PDB entry 3E1Z | X-ray diffraction, 1.86 A resolution | chains A and B

[Chain A]
Name: Chagasin
From: Trypanosoma cruzi
UniProtKB: Q966X9 (CHAG_TRYCR); residue numbers follow UniProt; this construct covers 1-110
Amino-acid sequence (110 residues; numbered 1 to 110; the number before each row is that of its first residue):
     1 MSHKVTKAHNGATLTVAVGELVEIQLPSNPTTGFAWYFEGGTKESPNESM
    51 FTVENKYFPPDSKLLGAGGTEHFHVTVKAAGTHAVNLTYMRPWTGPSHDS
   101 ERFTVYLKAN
Not modelled in the structure: 1
Metal / ion sites: Zn2+: E23, H72, H74 (together with formate)
Curated features (UniProtKB/Swiss-Prot):
  - motif: N29 to F34 (BC loop), P59 to G68 (DE loop), R91 to S100 (FG loop)

[Chain B]
Name: Papain
From: Carica papaya
Notes: EC 3.4.22.2
UniProtKB: P00784 (PAPA1_CARPA); residues 1-212 here correspond to UniProt positions 134-345 (UniProt number = residue number + 133)
Amino-acid sequence (212 residues; each row starts with the number of its first residue):
     1 IPEYVDWRQKGAVTPVKNQGSCGSCWAFSAVVTIEGIIKIRTGNLNEYSE
    51 QELLDCDRRSYGCNGGYPWSALQLVAQYGIHYRNTYPYEGVQRYCRSREK
   101 GPYAAKTDGVRQVQPYNEGALLYSIANQPVSVVLEAAGKDFQLYRGGIFV
   151 GPCGNKVDHAVAAVGYGPNYILIKNSWGTGWGENGYIRIKRGTGNSYGVC
   201 GLYTSSFYPVKN
Cystine bridges: C22-C63, C56-C95, C153-C200
Curated features (UniProtKB/Swiss-Prot):
  - active site: C25, H159, N175
  - binding site (E64): C25
  - binding site (leupeptin): C25

[How chain A and chain B interact]
Pairs across the interface (50):
  N29(A) - G23(B)
  P30(A) - A137(B)  hydrophobic
  P30(A) - Q142(B)  hydrogen bond (backbone-side chain)
  P30(A) - W177(B)
  T31(A) - A136(B)
  T31(A) - A137(B)
  T31(A) - D158(B)  hydrogen bond (side chain-backbone)
  T31(A) - H159(B)
  T31(A) - W177(B)  hydrogen bond (backbone-side chain)
  T32(A) - Q19(B)
  T32(A) - G20(B)
  T32(A) - S21(B)
  T32(A) - C22(B)
  T32(A) - W177(B)
  G33(A) - Q142(B)
  G33(A) - W177(B)
  F34(A) - G20(B)
  F34(A) - S21(B)
  P59(A) - K156(B)
  K63(A) - Y67(B)
  L64(A) - Y61(B)  hydrophobic
  L64(A) - N64(B)
  L64(A) - G65(B)
  L64(A) - G66(B)
  L64(A) - Y67(B)
  L65(A) - W26(B)
  L65(A) - G65(B)
  L65(A) - G66(B)  hydrogen bond (backbone-backbone)
  L65(A) - Y67(B)  hydrophobic
  L65(A) - P68(B)
  L65(A) - D158(B)
  L65(A) - H159(B)
  G66(A) - G23(B)
  G66(A) - C63(B)
  G66(A) - N64(B)
  G66(A) - G65(B)
  A67(A) - N64(B)
  A67(A) - G65(B)
  R91(A) - N18(B)  hydrogen bond
  R91(A) - Q19(B)
  R91(A) - G20(B)  hydrogen bond (side chain-backbone)
  R91(A) - W177(B)
  P92(A) - L143(B)  hydrophobic
  W93(A) - Q142(B)
  W93(A) - R145(B)
  W93(A) - W177(B)
  W93(A) - G180(B)
  W93(A) - W181(B)
  D99(A) - G20(B)
  D99(A) - S21(B)  hydrogen bond (side chain-backbone)
Other interface residues (no listed pair), chain A (19 interface residues in all): Y37, Y57, Y89
Other interface residues (no listed pair), chain B (30 interface residues in all): C25, V133, V157, A160, S176

[In short]
The interface between chain A and chain B involves 19 residues on one side and 30 on the other, with 7
hydrogen bonds. Polar contacts include P30(A)-Q142(B), T31(A)-D158(B) and T31(A)-W177(B). UniProt lists 3
active-site residues, E64-binding residue C25(B) and leupeptin-binding residue C25(B) on chain B.
Chain A is Chagasin (Trypanosoma cruzi) and chain B is Papain (Carica papaya); the structure, Crystal
structure of the parasite protesase inhibitor chagasin in complex with papain, was determined by X-ray
diffraction.
